PDB entry 8P8J | electron microscopy, 3.49 A resolution | chains B and A of the 7 polymer chains in the assembly

Chain B (and A):
Molecule: ATP-binding cassette sub-family G member 2
From: Homo sapiens
Notes: EC 7.6.2.2; chain A of this document is another copy of the same molecule, construct and numbering; everything in this record applies to it too
UniProt: Q9UNQ0 (ABCG2_HUMAN); residue numbers follow UniProt; this construct covers 1-655
Amino-acid sequence (655 residues; row label = number of the first residue in the row):
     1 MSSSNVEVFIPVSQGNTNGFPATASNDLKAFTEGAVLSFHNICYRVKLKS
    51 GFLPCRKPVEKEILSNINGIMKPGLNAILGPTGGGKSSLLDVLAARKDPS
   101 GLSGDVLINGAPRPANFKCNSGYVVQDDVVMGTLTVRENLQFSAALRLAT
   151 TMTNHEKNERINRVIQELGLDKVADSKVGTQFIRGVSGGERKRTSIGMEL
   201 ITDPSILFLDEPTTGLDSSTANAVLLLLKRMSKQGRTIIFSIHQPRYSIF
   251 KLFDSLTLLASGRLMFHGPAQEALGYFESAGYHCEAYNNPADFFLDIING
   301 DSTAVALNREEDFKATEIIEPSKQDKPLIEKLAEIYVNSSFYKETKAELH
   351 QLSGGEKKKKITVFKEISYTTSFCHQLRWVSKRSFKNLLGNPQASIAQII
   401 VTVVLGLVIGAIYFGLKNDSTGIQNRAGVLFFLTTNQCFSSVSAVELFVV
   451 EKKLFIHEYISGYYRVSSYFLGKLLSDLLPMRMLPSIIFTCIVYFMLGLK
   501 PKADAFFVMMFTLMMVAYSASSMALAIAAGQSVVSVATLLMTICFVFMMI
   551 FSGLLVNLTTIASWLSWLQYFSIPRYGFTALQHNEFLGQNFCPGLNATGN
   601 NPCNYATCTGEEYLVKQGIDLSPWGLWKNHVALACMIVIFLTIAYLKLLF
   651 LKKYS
Not modelled in the structure: 1-34, 47-62, 302-327, 351-368, 655 (chain A: 1-27, 47-60, 302-327, 355-368, 655)
Disulfides: Cys592-Cys608
Covalent attachments: N-acetylglucosamine (NAG) linked to Asn596
Curated features (UniProtKB/Swiss-Prot):
  - binding site (ATP): Gly80 to Ser87, Arg184 to Glu190, Glu211, His243
  - site (Not glycosylated): Asn418, Asn557
  - modified residue: Thr362 (Phosphothreonine)
  - glycosylation: Asn596 (N-linked (GlcNAc...) asparagine)
  - natural variant: Val12 (V12M: Found in Jr(a-) blood group phenotype), Gln141 (Q141K: Associated with high serum levels of uric acid and increased risk of gout), Arg147 (R147W: Loss of protein expression), Thr153 (T153M: Decreased protein abundance), Lys360 (deletion: No effect on protein abundance), Phe373 (F373C: Decreased protein abundance), Thr421 (T421A: No effect on protein abundance), Thr434 (T434M: No effect on protein abundance), Ser476 (S476P: No effect on protein abundance), Ser572 (S572R: Decreased protein abundance), Asp620 (D620N: No effect on protein abundance)
  - mutagenesis: Met71 (M71V: Decreased protein abundance. No effect on substrate transmembrane transport), Lys86 (K86M: Decreased protein abundance. Decreased localization to the plasma membrane and retained intracellularly. Loss of ATPase-coupled transmembrane transporter activity), Glu211 (E211Q: Decreased estrone-3 sulfate ATPase-coupled transmembrane transporter activity. Decreased substrate-induced ATP hydrolysis ...), Thr362 (T362A: Loss of phosphorylation by PIM1. Decreased localization to the plasma membrane. Decreased homooligomerization. Loss of function in resistance to drug treatment ...), Arg383 (R383C: Loss of protein expression), Asn418 (N418Q: No effect), Thr435 (T435A: No effect on stability. Increased estrone-3 sulfate ATPase-coupled transmembrane transporter activity. Increased substrate-induced ATP hydrolysis. Increased substrate transport ...), Asn436 (N436A: No effect on stability. Decreased estrone-3 sulfate ATPase-coupled transmembrane transporter activity. Decreased substrate-induced ATP hydrolysis. Decreased substrate transport), Phe439 (F439A: No effect on stability. Decreased estrone-3 sulfate ATPase-coupled transmembrane transporter activity. Decreased substrate-induced ATP hydrolysis. Decreased substrate transport), Arg482 (R482D: Decreases ATPase activity; R482G/N/S/T: Increases ATPase activity; R482K/I/M/Y: No change in ATPase activity; R482T/Y: Decreases transport activity), Val546 (V546A: No effect on stability. No effect on estrone-3 sulfate ATPase-coupled transmembrane transporter activity. No effect on substrate-induced ATP hydrolysis. No effect on substrate transport ...), Met549 (M549A: No effect on stability. No effect on estrone-3 sulfate ATPase-coupled transmembrane transporter activity. No effect on substrate-induced ATP hydrolysis. No effect on substrate transport), 7 further mutagenesis entries in UniProt
From the paper describing this entry:
  - conformationally variable residues (order/disorder transition): Leu28 to Glu33

How chain B and chain A interact:
Inter-chain disulfides: Cys603(B)-Cys603(A)
Residue-residue contacts - 60 pairs, chain B then chain A:
  Ser218(B) - Asn299(A)  hydrogen bond
  Arg246(B) - Asp292(A)  salt bridge
  Tyr247(B) - Ala286(A)
  Tyr247(B) - Tyr287(A)
  Tyr247(B) - Asn288(A)
  Cys284(B) - Tyr287(A)  hydrophobic
  Ala286(B) - Tyr247(A)
  Tyr287(B) - Tyr247(A)
  Tyr287(B) - Glu278(A)
  Tyr287(B) - Cys284(A)  hydrophobic
  Tyr287(B) - Asn288(A)
  Tyr287(B) - Pro290(A)
  Asn288(B) - Tyr287(A)
  Asn288(B) - Asn288(A)  hydrogen bond (backbone-backbone)
  Pro290(B) - Tyr287(A)
  Asp292(B) - Arg246(A)  salt bridge
  Asp296(B) - Ser218(A)  hydrogen bond
  Ala411(B) - Leu565(A)
  Ile412(B) - Phe551(A)  hydrophobic
  Tyr413(B) - Leu555(A)  hydrogen bond (side chain-backbone)
  Tyr413(B) - Val556(A)
  Ser420(B) - Tyr605(A)
  Thr421(B) - Asn557(A)  hydrogen bond
  Thr421(B) - Thr560(A)
  Gln424(B) - Gly553(A)
  Gln424(B) - Leu554(A)
  Gln424(B) - Leu555(A)
  Gln424(B) - Asn557(A)  hydrogen bond
  Gln424(B) - Gln617(A)  hydrogen bond
  Asn425(B) - Val556(A)
  Asn425(B) - Asn557(A)
  Asn425(B) - Thr560(A)  hydrogen bond
  Gly428(B) - Leu555(A)
  Phe432(B) - Ile550(A)  hydrophobic
  Phe432(B) - Leu555(A)  hydrophobic
  Ile550(B) - Phe432(A)  hydrophobic
  Phe551(B) - Ile412(A)  hydrophobic
  Gly553(B) - Gln424(A)
  Leu554(B) - Gln424(A)
  Leu555(B) - Tyr413(A)  hydrogen bond (backbone-side chain)
  Leu555(B) - Gln424(A)
  Leu555(B) - Gly428(A)
  Leu555(B) - Phe432(A)  hydrophobic
  Val556(B) - Tyr413(A)
  Val556(B) - Asn425(A)
  Asn557(B) - Thr421(A)
  Asn557(B) - Gln424(A)  hydrogen bond
  Asn557(B) - Asn425(A)
  Thr560(B) - Thr421(A)
  Thr560(B) - Asn425(A)  hydrogen bond
  Leu565(B) - Ala411(A)
  Cys592(B) - Tyr605(A)  hydrophobic
  Pro593(B) - Tyr605(A)  hydrogen bond (backbone-side chain)
  Cys603(B) - Cys603(A)  disulfide
  Tyr605(B) - Cys592(A)  hydrophobic
  Tyr605(B) - Pro593(A)  hydrogen bond (side chain-backbone)
  Tyr605(B) - Ala606(A)
  Ala606(B) - Tyr605(A)
  Lys616(B) - Ser420(A)  hydrogen bond
  Gln617(B) - Gln424(A)  hydrogen bond
Also at the interface, not in a pair above, chain B (48 interface residues in all): Ser219, Ser248, Glu285, Asn289, Leu405, Val408, Val429, Phe431, Val546, Phe547, Ile561, Leu595, Tyr613
Also at the interface, not in a pair above, chain A (46 interface residues in all): Glu285, Asn289, Asp296, Leu405, Val408, Val429, Phe431, Val546, Phe547, Tyr613, Lys616

Overview:
The interface between chain B and chain A involves 48 residues on one side and 46 on the other; the contacts
include 1 disulfide bond, 15 hydrogen bonds and 2 salt bridges. Among the polar pairs are Arg246(B)-Asp292(A),
Ser218(B)-Asn299(A) and Asp296(B)-Ser218(A). Covalently linked N-acetylglucosamine: at Asn596(B). From the
paper: conformational variability at Leu28(B).
Both chains are ATP-binding cassette sub-family G member 2 (Homo sapiens). Entry 8P8J (Structure of 5D3-Fab
and nanobody(Nb96)-bound ABCG2) was determined by electron microscopy (same publication as 8P8A).
